PDB entry 7M4A | X-ray diffraction, 1.87 A resolution | chains A and P of the 4 polymer chains in the assembly

== Chain A ==
Molecule: DNA polymerase lambda
Source organism: Homo sapiens
Notes: EC 2.7.7.7, 4.2.99.-
Reference sequence: Q9UGP5 (DPOLL_HUMAN); residue numbers follow UniProt; this construct covers 242-464, 470-575
Chain sequence (329 residues; numbered 242 to 575; 5 numbers in that range are skipped by the numbering (no residue carries them; nothing is unmodelled there); the number before each row is that of its first residue):
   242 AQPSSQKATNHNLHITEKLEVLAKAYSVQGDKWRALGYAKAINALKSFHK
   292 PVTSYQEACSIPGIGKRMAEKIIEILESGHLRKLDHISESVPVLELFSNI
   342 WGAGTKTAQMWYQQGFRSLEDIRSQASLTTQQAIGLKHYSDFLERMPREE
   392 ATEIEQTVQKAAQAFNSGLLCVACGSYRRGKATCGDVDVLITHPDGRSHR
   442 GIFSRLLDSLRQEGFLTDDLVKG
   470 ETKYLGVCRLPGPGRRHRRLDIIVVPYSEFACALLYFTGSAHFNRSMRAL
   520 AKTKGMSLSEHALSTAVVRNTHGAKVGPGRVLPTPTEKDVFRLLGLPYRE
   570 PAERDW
Disordered / not traced: 242-250
Differences from the reference sequence: conflict Lys-463 (Ser in Q9UGP5), Gly-464 (Gln in Q9UGP5), Thr-471 (Gln in Q9UGP5); engineered mutation Ala-543 (Cys in Q9UGP5)
Bound ions: Na+ site 1: Cys-300, Ile-302, Ile-305 (shared with 1 residue of chain D); Na+ site 2: Ser-339, Ile-341, Ala-344 (shared with DA5(P) of chain P); Mn2+ site 1: Asp-382, His-486; Mn2+ site 2: Asp-427, Asp-429, Asp-490 (shared with DT7(P) of chain P); Mn2+ site 3: Asp-427, Asp-429 (together with pyrophosphate) (shared with DT7(P) of chain P)
Small-molecule neighbours: pyrophosphate (PPV): Arg-386, Gly-416, Ser-417, Arg-420, Cys-425, Gly-426, Asp-427, Asp-429

== Chain P ==
Molecule: 7-nt DNA strand
Sequence (7 nucleotides; numbered 1 to 7; the number before each row is that of its first residue):
     1 CAGTACT
Bound ions: Na+: DA5 (shared with Ser-339(A), Ile-341(A), Ala-344(A) of chain A); Mn2+ site 1: DT7 (shared with Asp-427(A), Asp-429(A), Asp-490(A) of chain A)

== How chain A and chain P interact ==
Pairs across the interface - 28 pairs, chain A then chain P:
  Ile-341(A) / DA5(P)  phosphate contact
  Trp-342(A) / DA5(P)  hydrogen bond to the phosphate
  Trp-342(A) / DC6(P)  hydrogen bond to the phosphate
  Gly-343(A) / DT4(P)  phosphate contact
  Gly-343(A) / DA5(P)  hydrogen bond to the phosphate
  Ala-344(A) / DT4(P)  phosphate contact
  Ala-344(A) / DA5(P)  phosphate contact
  Gly-345(A) / DT4(P)  hydrogen bond to the phosphate
  Thr-346(A) / DT4(P)  hydrogen bond to the phosphate
  Lys-347(A) / DG3(P)  phosphate contact
  Lys-347(A) / DT4(P)  hydrogen bond to the phosphate
  Thr-348(A) / DT4(P)  hydrogen bond to the phosphate
  Gly-416(A) / DT7(P)  phosphate contact
  Arg-420(A) / DT7(P)  hydrogen bond to the phosphate
  Asp-427(A) / DT7(P)  phosphate contact
  Asp-429(A) / DC6(P)  phosphate contact
  Asp-429(A) / DT7(P)  phosphate contact
  Leu-474(A) / DC6(P)  sugar contact
  Arg-488(A) / DC6(P)  salt bridge to the phosphate
  Asp-490(A) / DC6(P)  phosphate contact
  Tyr-505(A) / DC6(P)  hydrogen bond to the base
  Tyr-505(A) / DT7(P)  sugar contact
  Phe-506(A) / DT7(P)  sugar contact
  Thr-507(A) / DT7(P)  phosphate contact
  Gly-508(A) / DT7(P)  hydrogen bond to the phosphate
  Ser-509(A) / DT7(P)  sugar contact
  Ala-510(A) / DT7(P)  base contact
  Asn-513(A) / DT7(P)  hydrogen bond to the base

== In short ==
The interface between chain A and chain P involves 22 residues on one side and 5 on the other, with 11
hydrogen bonds and 1 salt bridge. Among the polar pairs are Tyr-505(A)/DC6(P), Asn-513(A)/DT7(P) and
Trp-342(A)/DA5(P). Bound to chain A: pyrophosphate.
Here chain A is DNA polymerase lambda (Homo sapiens) and chain P is a 7-nt DNA strand. Entry 7M4A (DNA
Polymerase Lambda, TTP:At Mn2+ Product State Ternary Complex, 20 min) was determined by X-ray diffraction
together with 7M43, 7M44, 7M45, 7M46, 7M47, 7M48 and 12 further entries from the same study.
